Entry 3G7W (X-ray diffraction, 1.75 A resolution); this record covers chain A.

[Chain A]
Protein: Maltose-binding periplasmic protein, Islet amyloid polypeptide fusion protein
Organism: Escherichia coli
UniProtKB: chimeric construct of P0AEX9, P10997: residues 1-366 from P0AEX9 (MALE_ECOLI) positions 27-392 (UniProt number = residue number + 26); residues 371-392 from P10997 positions 34-55 (UniProt number = residue number - 337)
Sequence (393 residues; numbered 0 to 392; the number before each row is that of its first residue; numbering starts at 0):
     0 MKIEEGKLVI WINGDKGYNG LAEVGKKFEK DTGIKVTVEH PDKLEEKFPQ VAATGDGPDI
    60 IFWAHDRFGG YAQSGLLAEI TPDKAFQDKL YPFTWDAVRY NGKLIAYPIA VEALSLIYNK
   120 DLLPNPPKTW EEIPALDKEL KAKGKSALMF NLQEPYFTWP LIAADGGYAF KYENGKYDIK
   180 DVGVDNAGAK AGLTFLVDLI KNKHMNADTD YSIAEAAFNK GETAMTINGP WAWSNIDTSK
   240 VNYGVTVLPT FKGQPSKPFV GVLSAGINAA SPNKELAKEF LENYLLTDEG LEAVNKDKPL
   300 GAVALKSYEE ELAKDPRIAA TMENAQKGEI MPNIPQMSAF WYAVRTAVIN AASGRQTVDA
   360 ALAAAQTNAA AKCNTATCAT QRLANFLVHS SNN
Sequence notes: initiating methionine (0); engineered mutation Ala359 (Glu385 in P0AEX9), Ala362 (Lys388 in P0AEX9), Ala363 (Asp389 in P0AEX9); linker (367-370)
Cystine bridges: Cys372-Cys377

[Overview]
Chain A is Maltose-binding periplasmic protein, Islet amyloid polypeptide fusion protein (Escherichia coli);
the structure, Islet Amyloid Polypeptide (IAPP or Amylin) Residues 1 to 22 fused to Maltose Binding Protein,
was determined by X-ray diffraction together with 3G7V from the same study.
